9DL1 - chains A and D of the 8 polymer chains in the assembly; structure by X-ray diffraction, 2.30 A resolution.

# Chain A (and D)
Protein: TRACeR-I
Source organism: Homo sapiens
Notes: chain D of this document is another copy of the same molecule, construct and numbering; everything in this record applies to it too
Chain sequence (132 residues; numbered 0 to 131; the number before each row is that of its first residue; numbering starts at 0):
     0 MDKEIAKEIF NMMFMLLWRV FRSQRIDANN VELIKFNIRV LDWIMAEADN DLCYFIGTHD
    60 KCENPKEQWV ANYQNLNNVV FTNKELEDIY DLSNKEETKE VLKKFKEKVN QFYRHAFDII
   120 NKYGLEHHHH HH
Disordered / not traced: 0, 86-93, 127-131 (chain D: 0, 125-131)
Disulfides: Cys-52/Cys-61

# Chain A / chain D interface
Contacting residue pairs (128):
  Lys-2(A) / Tyr-122(D)
  Lys-2(A) / Gly-123(D)
  Ala-5(A) / Ile-118(D)
  Ala-5(A) / Tyr-122(D)  hydrophobic
  Phe-9(A) / Ala-115(D)
  Phe-9(A) / Phe-116(D)  hydrophobic
  Phe-9(A) / Ile-119(D)  hydrophobic
  Met-11(A) / Met-14(D)  hydrophobic
  Met-11(A) / Arg-18(D)
  Met-12(A) / Phe-111(D)
  Met-12(A) / His-114(D)
  Met-12(A) / Ala-115(D)  hydrophobic
  Met-12(A) / Ile-118(D)  hydrophobic
  Phe-13(A) / Tyr-112(D)  hydrophobic
  Phe-13(A) / Ala-115(D)  hydrophobic
  Phe-13(A) / Phe-116(D)  hydrophobic
  Met-14(A) / Met-11(D)  hydrophobic
  Leu-15(A) / Leu-15(D)  hydrophobic
  Leu-16(A) / Phe-111(D)  hydrophobic
  Trp-17(A) / Tyr-72(D)  hydrophobic
  Arg-18(A) / Met-11(D)
  Arg-18(A) / Trp-42(D)  hydrogen bond (backbone-side chain)
  Arg-18(A) / Glu-46(D)
  Arg-18(A) / Ala-47(D)
  Arg-18(A) / Asp-50(D)  salt bridge
  Val-19(A) / Trp-42(D)  hydrophobic
  Phe-20(A) / Asn-71(D)
  Phe-20(A) / Leu-75(D)  hydrophobic
  Phe-20(A) / Phe-104(D)  hydrophobic
  Arg-21(A) / Glu-46(D)  salt bridge
  Arg-21(A) / Asp-50(D)  salt bridge
  Arg-21(A) / Gln-67(D)
  Arg-21(A) / Trp-68(D)
  Arg-21(A) / Asn-71(D)  hydrogen bond (backbone-side chain)
  Ser-22(A) / Glu-46(D)  hydrogen bond
  Ser-22(A) / Asn-49(D)
  Ser-22(A) / Asn-71(D)
  Gln-23(A) / Asn-71(D)
  Gln-23(A) / Phe-104(D)
  Arg-24(A) / Gln-67(D)  hydrogen bond
  Arg-24(A) / Asn-71(D)
  Ile-25(A) / Leu-75(D)  hydrophobic
  Ile-25(A) / Leu-101(D)  hydrophobic
  Asp-26(A) / Ile-88(D)
  Ala-27(A) / Ile-88(D)  hydrogen bond (backbone-backbone)
  Ala-27(A) / Asn-93(D)
  Ala-27(A) / Thr-97(D)
  Val-30(A) / Glu-96(D)
  Glu-31(A) / Arg-38(D)
  Ile-33(A) / Val-100(D)  hydrophobic
  Ile-33(A) / Phe-104(D)  hydrophobic
  Lys-34(A) / Val-100(D)
  Phe-35(A) / Phe-35(D)  hydrophobic
  Phe-35(A) / Arg-38(D)
  Phe-35(A) / Val-39(D)  hydrophobic
  Ile-37(A) / Phe-104(D)  hydrophobic
  Ile-37(A) / Lys-107(D)
  Arg-38(A) / Glu-31(D)  salt bridge
  Arg-38(A) / Phe-35(D)
  Leu-40(A) / Lys-107(D)
  Leu-40(A) / Phe-111(D)  hydrophobic
  Asp-41(A) / Lys-107(D)  salt bridge
  Trp-42(A) / Arg-18(D)
  Trp-42(A) / Val-19(D)
  Ile-43(A) / Phe-111(D)  hydrophobic
  Met-44(A) / Lys-107(D)
  Met-44(A) / Phe-111(D)  hydrophobic
  Met-44(A) / His-114(D)
  Glu-46(A) / Arg-18(D)
  Glu-46(A) / Arg-21(D)  salt bridge
  Glu-46(A) / Ser-22(D)  hydrogen bond
  Ala-47(A) / Arg-18(D)
  Asp-48(A) / His-114(D)  salt bridge
  Asp-50(A) / Arg-18(D)  salt bridge
  Asp-50(A) / Arg-21(D)  salt bridge
  Leu-51(A) / Ile-118(D)  hydrophobic
  Leu-51(A) / Tyr-122(D)  hydrophobic
  Ile-55(A) / Tyr-122(D)  hydrophobic
  Thr-57(A) / Tyr-122(D)
  Asp-59(A) / Lys-121(D)  salt bridge
  Gln-67(A) / Arg-21(D)
  Trp-68(A) / Arg-21(D)
  Asn-71(A) / Phe-20(D)
  Asn-71(A) / Arg-21(D)  hydrogen bond (side chain-backbone)
  Asn-71(A) / Ser-22(D)
  Asn-71(A) / Gln-23(D)
  Asn-71(A) / Arg-24(D)
  Tyr-72(A) / Trp-17(D)  hydrophobic
  Leu-75(A) / Phe-20(D)  hydrophobic
  Leu-75(A) / Ile-25(D)  hydrophobic
  Val-78(A) / Ile-25(D)  hydrophobic
  Glu-96(A) / Val-30(D)
  Thr-97(A) / Val-30(D)
  Val-100(A) / Ile-33(D)  hydrophobic
  Val-100(A) / Lys-34(D)
  Leu-101(A) / Ile-33(D)  hydrophobic
  Lys-103(A) / Ile-37(D)
  Phe-104(A) / Phe-20(D)  hydrophobic
  Phe-104(A) / Gln-23(D)
  Phe-104(A) / Ile-33(D)  hydrophobic
  Phe-104(A) / Ile-37(D)
  Lys-107(A) / Ile-37(D)
  Lys-107(A) / Leu-40(D)
  Lys-107(A) / Asp-41(D)  salt bridge
  Lys-107(A) / Met-44(D)
  Val-108(A) / Phe-20(D)  hydrophobic
  Gln-110(A) / Met-44(D)
  Phe-111(A) / Met-12(D)
  Phe-111(A) / Leu-16(D)  hydrophobic
  Phe-111(A) / Ile-43(D)  hydrophobic
  Phe-111(A) / Met-44(D)  hydrophobic
  His-114(A) / Met-12(D)
  His-114(A) / Met-44(D)  hydrogen bond (side chain-backbone)
  His-114(A) / Asp-48(D)  salt bridge
  Ala-115(A) / Phe-9(D)
  Ala-115(A) / Met-12(D)  hydrophobic
  Ala-115(A) / Phe-13(D)  hydrophobic
  Phe-116(A) / Phe-9(D)  hydrophobic
  Ile-118(A) / Ala-5(D)
  Ile-118(A) / Leu-51(D)  hydrophobic
  Ile-119(A) / Phe-9(D)  hydrophobic
  Tyr-122(A) / Lys-2(D)
  Tyr-122(A) / Ala-5(D)  hydrophobic
  Tyr-122(A) / Leu-51(D)  hydrophobic
  Tyr-122(A) / Ile-55(D)  hydrophobic
  Tyr-122(A) / His-58(D)  hydrogen bond
  Gly-123(A) / Lys-2(D)
  Glu-125(A) / Lys-2(D)  salt bridge
Other interface residues (no listed pair), chain A (73 interface residues in all): Asp-1, Lys-6, Ile-8, Val-39, Asn-49, His-58, Asn-74, Leu-85, Tyr-112
Other interface residues (no listed pair), chain D (76 interface residues in all): Asp-1, Lys-6, Ile-8, Asp-26, Ala-27, Asn-36, Asn-74, Val-78, Leu-85, Tyr-89, Lys-103, Val-108, Gln-110, Leu-124

# Summary
73 residues of chain A and 76 residues of chain D are in contact, with 9 hydrogen bonds and 13 salt bridges.
Polar pairs include Arg-18(A)/Asp-50(D), Arg-21(A)/Glu-46(D) and Arg-21(A)/Asp-50(D).
Chain A and chain D are both TRACeR-I (Homo sapiens); the structure, Crystal Structure of HLA-A*02:01/NY-ESO-1
(SLLMWITQV) and a target specific TRACeR-I, was determined by X-ray diffraction.
